PDB entry 5FZT | X-ray diffraction, 2.10 A resolution | chains A and B

# Chain A
Name: Talin-1
Source organism: Mus musculus
Notes: fragment: r7r8
Reference sequence: P26039 (TLN1_MOUSE); numbering as in UniProt (aligned over 1359-1659)
Sequence (309 residues; numbered 1351 to 1659; the number before each row is that of its first residue):
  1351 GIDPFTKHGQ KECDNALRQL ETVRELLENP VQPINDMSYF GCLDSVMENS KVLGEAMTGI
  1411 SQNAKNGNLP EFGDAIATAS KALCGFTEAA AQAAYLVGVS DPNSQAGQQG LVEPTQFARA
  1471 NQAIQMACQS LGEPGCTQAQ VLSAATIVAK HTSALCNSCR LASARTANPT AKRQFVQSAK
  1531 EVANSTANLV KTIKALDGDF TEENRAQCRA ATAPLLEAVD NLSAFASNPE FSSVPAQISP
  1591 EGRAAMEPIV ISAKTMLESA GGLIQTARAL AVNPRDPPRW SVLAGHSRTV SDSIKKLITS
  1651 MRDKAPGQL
Not modelled in the structure: 1351-1353
Differences from the reference sequence: expression tag (1351-1358)
UniProt features mapped onto this chain:
  - modified residue: K1544 (N6-acetyllysine)
  - mutagenesis: G1404 (G1404L: Does not affect focal adhesion (FA) formation, cell adhesion and spreading. Impairs the interaction with KANK1 and abrogates KANK1 association with FAs ...), W1630 (W1630A: Impairs the interaction with KANK1), S1641 (S1641E: Does not significantly affect the interaction with KANK1)
From the paper describing this entry:
  - mutagenesis - R1523E: unchanged binding to Rho gtpase-activating protein 7 (chain B)
  - mutagenesis - R1523E, K1530E, K1544E: decreased stability
  - mutagenesis - K1544E: decreased binding to paxillin LD1

# Chain B
Name: Rho gtpase-activating protein 7
Notes: fragment: tbs
Reference sequence: Q96QB1 (RHG07_HUMAN); residues 467-489 here = UniProt positions 467-489
Sequence (23 residues; row label = number of the first residue in the row):
   467 PELDDILYHV KGMQRIVNQW SEK

# Interface between chain A and chain B
Pairs across the interface (35; chain A residue first):
  L1492(A) - P467(B)
  L1492(A) - L469(B)
  L1492(A) - I472(B)  hydrophobic
  A1495(A) - I472(B)
  T1496(A) - P467(B)
  T1496(A) - I472(B)
  A1499(A) - I472(B)  hydrophobic
  A1499(A) - V476(B)  hydrophobic
  S1503(A) - H475(B)  hydrogen bond
  S1503(A) - M479(B)
  C1506(A) - W486(B)
  R1510(A) - W486(B)
  K1522(A) - K489(B)
  R1523(A) - E488(B)  salt bridge
  R1523(A) - K489(B)
  V1526(A) - W486(B)  hydrophobic
  V1526(A) - S487(B)
  V1526(A) - E488(B)
  Q1527(A) - E488(B)  hydrogen bond
  A1529(A) - V483(B)
  A1529(A) - W486(B)  hydrophobic
  K1530(A) - V483(B)
  K1530(A) - N484(B)
  K1530(A) - W486(B)  hydrogen bond (side chain-backbone)
  K1530(A) - E488(B)  salt bridge
  N1534(A) - Q480(B)  hydrogen bond
  N1534(A) - N484(B)  hydrogen bond
  T1536(A) - V476(B)
  A1537(A) - Q480(B)
  V1540(A) - L473(B)  hydrophobic
  I1543(A) - L469(B)  hydrophobic
  K1544(A) - L469(B)
  K1544(A) - D470(B)  salt bridge
  K1544(A) - L473(B)
  D1547(A) - L469(B)
Interface residues without a listed pair, chain A (22 interface residues in all): A1533, K1541
Interface residues without a listed pair, chain B (17 interface residues in all): E468, K477
From the paper, about this interface:
  - pairs named by the authors: R1523(A)-E488(B), K1530(A)-E488(B), K1544(A)-D470(B)
  - interface residues, chain A: L1492(A), N1534(A), V1540(A), K1541(A), I1543(A)
  - interface residues, chain B: L469(B), I472(B), L473(B), V476(B), M479(B), Q480(B), V483(B), N484(B), W486(B)
  - hot spots on chain B (mutagenesis) - D470K/E488K: decreased binding to Talin-1 (chain A)

# In short
Chain A and chain B form an interface of 22 and 17 residues respectively, with 5 hydrogen bonds and 3 salt
bridges. Polar pairs include R1523(A)-E488(B), K1530(A)-E488(B) and K1544(A)-D470(B). The paper describes
contacts between R1523(A) and E488(B), K1530(A) and E488(B) and K1544(A) and D470(B). The paper reports that
R1523E, K1530E and K1544E of chain A reduce stability; interface residues L1492(A), N1534(A) and L469(B) among
others.
Chain A is Talin-1 (Mus musculus) and chain B is Rho gtpase-activating protein 7; the structure, The crystal
structure of R7R8 in complex with a DLC1 fragment, was determined by X-ray diffraction.
